2XKA - chain A; structure by X-ray diffraction, 3.00 A resolution.

Chain A:
Molecule: Ftsz/tubulin-related protein
From: Bacillus thuringiensis
Reference sequence: Q8KNP3 (Q8KNP3_BACTI); residues 1-421 here = UniProt positions 1-421
Amino-acid sequence (421 residues; each row starts with the number of its first residue):
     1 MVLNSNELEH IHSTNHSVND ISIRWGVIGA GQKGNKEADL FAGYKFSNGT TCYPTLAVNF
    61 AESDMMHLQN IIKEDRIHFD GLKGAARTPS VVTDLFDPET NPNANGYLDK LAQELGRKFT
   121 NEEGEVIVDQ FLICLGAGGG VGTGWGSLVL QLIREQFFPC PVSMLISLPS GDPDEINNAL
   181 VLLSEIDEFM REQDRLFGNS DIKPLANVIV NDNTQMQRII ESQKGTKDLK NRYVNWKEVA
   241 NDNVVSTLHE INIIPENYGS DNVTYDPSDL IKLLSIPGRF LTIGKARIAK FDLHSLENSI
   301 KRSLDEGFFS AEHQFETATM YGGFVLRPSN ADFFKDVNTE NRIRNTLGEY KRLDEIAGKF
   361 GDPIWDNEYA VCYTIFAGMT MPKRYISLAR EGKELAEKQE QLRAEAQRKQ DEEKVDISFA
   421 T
Disordered / not traced: 1, 83-84, 224-232, 412-421
Differences from the reference sequence: engineered mutation Val2 (Leu in Q8KNP3)
UniProt features mapped onto this chain:
  - binding site (GTP): Gln32, Lys33, Gly140 to Gly142, Asn213, Lys237, Asn241
  - binding site (Mg(2+)): Asp64
  - mutagenesis: Lys224 to Lys230 (No polymerization in the presence of GTP, forms 2-stranded filaments in the presence of GTP-gamma-S; destabilizes the 4-stranded filament but should not affect GTP hydrolysis), Asp269 (D269A: Lower critical concentration value, filaments are deficient in disassembly, pBtoxis is very unstable, assembles with wild-type TubZ subunits; probably has no GTPase activity ...)
Bound ions: Mg2+: Gln32 (together with GTP-gamma-S)
Ligand contacts: GTP-gamma-S (GSP; 5'-guanosine-diphosphate-monothiophosphate): Gly31, Gln32, Lys33, Lys36, Asp64, Arg87, Gly136, Ala137, Gly139, Gly140, Val141, Gly142, Ser167, Pro169, Ser170, Glu175, Asn213, Met216, Trp236, Lys237, Asn241
Reported in the primary citation:
  - catalytic residues: Asp266, Lys359
  - binding site for GTP-gamma-S: Arg87, Asp266, Lys359

Overview:
Ligands of chain A: GTP-gamma-S. Curated annotation (UniProt) lists 8 GTP-binding residues, Mg2+-binding
residue Asp64 and 9 mutagenesis sites. From the paper: catalytic residues Asp266 and Lys359; a binding site
for GTP-gamma-S at Arg87, Asp266 and Lys359.
Chain A is Ftsz/tubulin-related protein (Bacillus thuringiensis); the structure, Crystal structure of a
GTPyS-form protofilament of Bacillus thuringiensis serovar israelensis TubZ, was determined by X-ray
diffraction together with 2XKB from the same study.
